Entry 3TPU (X-ray diffraction, 3.10 A resolution); this record covers chains I and J of the 4 polymer chains in the assembly.

Chain I:
Protein: H2-Ld SBM2
From: Mus musculus
Sequence (180 residues; numbered 0 to 179; the number before each row is that of its first residue; numbering starts at 0):
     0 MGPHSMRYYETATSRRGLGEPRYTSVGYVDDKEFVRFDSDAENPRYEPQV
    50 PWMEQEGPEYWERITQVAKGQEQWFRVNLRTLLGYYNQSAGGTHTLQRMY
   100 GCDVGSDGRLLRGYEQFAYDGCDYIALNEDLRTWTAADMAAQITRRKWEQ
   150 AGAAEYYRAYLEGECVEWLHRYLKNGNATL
Unresolved in the structure: 0, 17-18, 176-179
Disulfides: Cys-101/Cys-164

Chain J:
Protein: p5E8 peptide
Sequence (9 residues; each row starts with the number of its first residue):
     1 FLSPFWFDI

Chain I / chain J interface:
Pairs across the interface (41):
  Tyr-59(I) / Phe-1(J)
  Arg-62(I) / Phe-1(J)
  Ile-63(I) / Leu-2(J)  hydrophobic
  Val-66(I) / Pro-4(J)  hydrophobic
  Gly-69(I) / Trp-6(J)
  Gln-70(I) / Pro-4(J)
  Gln-70(I) / Phe-5(J)  hydrogen bond (side chain-backbone)
  Gln-70(I) / Trp-6(J)
  Trp-73(I) / Phe-5(J)
  Trp-73(I) / Trp-6(J)  hydrogen bond (side chain-backbone)
  Trp-73(I) / Phe-7(J)  hydrogen bond (side chain-backbone)
  Trp-73(I) / Ile-9(J)  hydrophobic
  Asn-77(I) / Asp-8(J)
  Asn-77(I) / Ile-9(J)  hydrogen bond (side chain-backbone)
  Thr-80(I) / Ile-9(J)
  Tyr-84(I) / Ile-9(J)  hydrogen bond (side chain-backbone)
  Arg-97(I) / Ser-3(J)  hydrogen bond (side chain-backbone)
  Arg-97(I) / Pro-4(J)
  Arg-97(I) / Phe-5(J)
  Tyr-99(I) / Phe-1(J)  hydrogen bond (side chain-backbone)
  Tyr-99(I) / Leu-2(J)
  Tyr-99(I) / Ser-3(J)  hydrogen bond (side chain-backbone)
  Phe-116(I) / Phe-5(J)  hydrophobic
  Tyr-123(I) / Ile-9(J)
  Thr-143(I) / Ile-9(J)  hydrogen bond (side chain-backbone)
  Lys-146(I) / Ile-9(J)  hydrogen bond (side chain-backbone)
  Trp-147(I) / Phe-5(J)  hydrophobic
  Trp-147(I) / Phe-7(J)
  Trp-147(I) / Asp-8(J)  hydrogen bond (side chain-backbone)
  Trp-147(I) / Ile-9(J)  hydrophobic
  Ala-152(I) / Phe-7(J)  hydrophobic
  Tyr-155(I) / Phe-7(J)  hydrophobic
  Tyr-156(I) / Ser-3(J)
  Tyr-156(I) / Pro-4(J)  hydrogen bond (side chain-backbone)
  Tyr-156(I) / Phe-5(J)
  Tyr-156(I) / Trp-6(J)
  Tyr-156(I) / Phe-7(J)  hydrophobic
  Tyr-159(I) / Ser-3(J)
  Glu-163(I) / Phe-1(J)
  Glu-163(I) / Leu-2(J)
  Trp-167(I) / Phe-1(J)
Also at the interface, not in a pair above, chain I (31 interface residues in all): Met-5, Tyr-7, Phe-33, Leu-81, Glu-114, Ile-142, Ala-150, Gly-151

In short:
The interface between chain I and chain J involves 31 residues on one side and 9 on the other, with 12
hydrogen bonds. Among the polar pairs are Gln-70(I)/Phe-5(J), Trp-73(I)/Trp-6(J) and Trp-73(I)/Phe-7(J).
Chain I is H2-Ld SBM2 (Mus musculus) and chain J is p5E8 peptide; the structure, 42F3 p5E8/H2-Ld complex, was
determined by X-ray diffraction, deposited together with 3TF7, 3TFK and 3TJH.
